Entry 3PFG (X-ray diffraction, 1.35 A resolution); this record covers chain A.

[Chain A]
Name: N-methyltransferase
Organism: Streptomyces fradiae
UniProtKB: P95748 (P95748_STRFR); residue numbers follow UniProt; this construct covers 1-255
Chain sequence (263 residues; each row starts with the number of its first residue):
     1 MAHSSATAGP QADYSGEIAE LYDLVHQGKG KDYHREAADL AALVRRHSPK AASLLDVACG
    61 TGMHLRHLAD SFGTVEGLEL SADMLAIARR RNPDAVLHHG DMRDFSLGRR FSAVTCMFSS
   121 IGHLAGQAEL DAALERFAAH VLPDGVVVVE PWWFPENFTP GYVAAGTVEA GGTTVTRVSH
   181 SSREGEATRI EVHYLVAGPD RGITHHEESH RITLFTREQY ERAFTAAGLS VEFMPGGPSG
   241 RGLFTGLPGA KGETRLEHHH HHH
Not modelled in the structure: 1-9, 251-263
Differences from the reference sequence: expression tag (256-263)
Swiss-Prot annotation at these positions:
  - binding site (S-adenosyl-L-methionine): Y14, Y22, Y33, A58, C59, E79, D101, M102, M117
Residues lining bound ligands:
  - S-adenosylmethionine (SAM): Y14, Y22, K31, Y33, A58, C59, G60, H64, E79, L80, S81, M84, G100, D101, M102, R103, M117, F118, S120, H123, L124
  - thymidine diphosphate phenol (TLO; 5'-O-[(S)-hydroxy{[(S)-hydroxy(phenoxy)phosphoryl]oxy}phosphoryl]thymidine): Y14, H26, K29, F118, S119, W152, W153, N157, F158, T159, Y162, A164, R177, S179, S181, I190, I212, R241
What the authors report for this chain:
  - binding site for S-adenosylmethionine: Y22, Y33, A58, E79, D101, M102
  - binding site for thymidine diphosphate phenol: K29, W153, T159, R177, S179, R241
  - specificity-determining residues: Y14 (proposed by the authors, not directly observed)
  - mutagenesis - H123A (15-fold), H123N (21-fold): decreased binding to dTDP-Quip3N

[Overview]
Bound to chain A: S-adenosylmethionine and thymidine diphosphate phenol. From UniProt: 9
S-adenosyl-L-methionine-binding residues. From the paper: a binding site for S-adenosylmethionine at Y22, Y33
and A58 among others; H123A and H123N reduce binding to dTDP-Quip3N.
Chain A is N-methyltransferase (Streptomyces fradiae); the structure, X-Ray crystal structure the
N,N-dimethyltransferase TylM1 from Streptomyces fradiae in complex with SAM and dTDP-phenol, was determined by
X-ray diffraction together with 3PX2 and 3PX3 from the same study.
